7DDT - chain A; structure by X-ray diffraction, 2.90 A resolution.

[Chain A]
Molecule: Ancestral myoglobin aMbSe
Source organism: synthetic construct
Chain sequence (154 residues; each row starts with the number of its first residue; numbering starts at 0):
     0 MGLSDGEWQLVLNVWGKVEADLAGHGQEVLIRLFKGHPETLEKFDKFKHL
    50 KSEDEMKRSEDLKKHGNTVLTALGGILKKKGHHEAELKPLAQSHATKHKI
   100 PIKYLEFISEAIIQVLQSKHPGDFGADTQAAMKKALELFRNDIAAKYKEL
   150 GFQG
Not modelled in the structure: 0
Ion coordination: heme Fe: His-93 (together with imidazole)
Small-molecule neighbours: heme (HEM): Leu-32, Thr-39, Lys-42, Phe-43, Lys-45, His-64, Thr-67, Val-68, Ala-71, Leu-72, Leu-89, Ser-92, His-93, His-97, Ile-99, Tyr-103, Leu-104, Ile-107, Phe-138

[Overview]
Bound to chain A: heme.
Chain A is Ancestral myoglobin aMbSe (synthetic construct); the structure, Ancestral myoglobin aMbSe of
Enaliarctos relative (imidazol ligand), was determined by X-ray diffraction (same publication as 7DDR, 7DDS
and 7DDU).
